Entry 8SRM (electron microscopy, 4.46 A resolution (low resolution: residue-level contacts below are approximate; hydrogen-bond / salt-bridge calls are withheld)); this record covers chains B and D of the 6 polymer chains in the assembly.

== Chain B ==
Molecule: RB1-inducible coiled-coil protein 1
From: Homo sapiens
Reference sequence: Q8TDY2 (RBCC1_HUMAN); residue numbers follow UniProt; this construct covers 1-640
Chain sequence (640 residues; numbered 1 to 640; the number before each row is that of its first residue):
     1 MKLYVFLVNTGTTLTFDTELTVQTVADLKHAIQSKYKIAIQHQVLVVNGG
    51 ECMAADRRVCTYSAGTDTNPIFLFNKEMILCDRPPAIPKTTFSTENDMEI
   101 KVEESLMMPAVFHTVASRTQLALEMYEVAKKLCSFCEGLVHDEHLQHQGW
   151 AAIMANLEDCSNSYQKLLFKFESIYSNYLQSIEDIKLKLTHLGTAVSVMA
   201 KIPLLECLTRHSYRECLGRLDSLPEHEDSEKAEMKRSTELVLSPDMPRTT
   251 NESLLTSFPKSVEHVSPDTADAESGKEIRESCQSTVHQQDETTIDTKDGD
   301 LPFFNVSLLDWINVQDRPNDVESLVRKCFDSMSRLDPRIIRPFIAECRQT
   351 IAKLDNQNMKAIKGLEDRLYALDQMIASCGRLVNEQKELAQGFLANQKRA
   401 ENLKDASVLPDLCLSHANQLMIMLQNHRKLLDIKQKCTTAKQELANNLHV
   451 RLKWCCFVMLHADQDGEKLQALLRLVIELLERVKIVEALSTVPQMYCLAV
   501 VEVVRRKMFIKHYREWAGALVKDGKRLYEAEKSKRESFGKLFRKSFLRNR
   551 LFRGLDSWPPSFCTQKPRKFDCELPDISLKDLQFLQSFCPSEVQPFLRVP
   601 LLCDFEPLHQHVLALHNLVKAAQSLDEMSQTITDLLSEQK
Not modelled in the structure: 1-159, 210-303, 354-460, 596-640
UniProt features mapped onto this chain:
  - motif: Lys566 to Lys569 (Nuclear localization signal)
  - modified residue: Ser222 (Phosphoserine), Ser229 (Phosphoserine), Ser237 (Phosphoserine), Thr238 (Phosphothreonine), Ser243 (Phosphoserine), Ser253 (Phosphoserine), Ser257 (Phosphoserine), Ser261 (Phosphoserine), Ser266 (Phosphoserine), Ser624 (Phosphoserine)

== Chain D ==
Molecule: Serine/threonine-protein kinase ULK1
From: Homo sapiens
Notes: EC 2.7.11.1
Reference sequence: O75385 (ULK1_HUMAN); numbering as in UniProt (aligned over 836-1050)
Chain sequence (215 residues; row label = number of the first residue in the row):
   836 MEQEHTEILRGLRFTLLFVQHVLEIAALKGSASEAAGGPEYQLQESVVAD
   886 QISLLSREWGFAEQLVLYLKVAELLSSGLQSAIDQIRAGKLCLSSTVKQV
   936 VRRLNELYKASVVSCQGLSLRLQRFFLDKQRLLDRIHSITAERLIFSHAV
   986 QMVQSAALDEMFQHREGCVPRYHKALLLLEGLQHMLSDQADIENVTKCKL
  1036 CIERRLSALLTGICA
Not modelled in the structure: 836-839, 1045-1050

== How chain B and chain D interact ==
Residue-residue contacts (12; chain B residue first):
  Phe304(B) - Leu962(D)
  Phe304(B) - Asp963(D)
  Phe304(B) - Lys964(D)
  Phe304(B) - Gln965(D)
  Phe304(B) - Arg966(D)
  Phe304(B) - Leu967(D)
  Asn305(B) - Leu962(D)
  Asn305(B) - Asp963(D)
  Asn305(B) - Lys964(D)
  Val306(B) - Asp963(D)
  Val306(B) - Lys964(D)
  Ser333(B) - Glu875(D)
Also at the interface, not in a pair above, chain B (10 interface residues in all): Thr209, Glu322, Val325, Arg326, Phe329, Met332
Also at the interface, not in a pair above, chain D (13 interface residues in all): Gly873, Glu880, Ser881, Ala884, Ser888, Arg970
The authors on this interface:
  - hot spots on chain B (mutagenesis) - R326D: decreased binding to Serine/threonine-protein kinase ULK1 (chain D)

== Summary ==
10 residues of chain B face 13 of chain D across their interface. The paper reports that R326D of chain B
reduces binding to Serine/threonine-protein kinase ULK1 (chain D).
Chain B is RB1-inducible coiled-coil protein 1 and chain D is Serine/threonine-protein kinase ULK1, both from
Homo sapiens; the structure, Structure of human ULK1 complex core (2:2:2 stoichiometry) of the ATG13(450-517)
mutant, was determined by electron microscopy, deposited together with 8SOI, 8SOR and 8SQZ.
